Entry 2E27 (X-ray diffraction, 1.70 A resolution); this record covers chains L and H.

Chain L:
Name: anti-ciguatoxin antibody, light chain
From: Mus musculus
Notes: fragment: Fv fragment; antibody fragment or engineered binder
Sequence (119 residues; numbered -1 to 117; the number before each row is that of its first residue; numbers below 1 keep their minus sign (Met-1 is residue -1)):
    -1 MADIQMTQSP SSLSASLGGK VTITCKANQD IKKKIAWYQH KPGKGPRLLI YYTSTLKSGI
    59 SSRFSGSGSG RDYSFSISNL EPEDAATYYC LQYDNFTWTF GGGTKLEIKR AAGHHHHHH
Not modelled in the structure: -1 to 1, 109-117
Disulfide bonds: Cys23-Cys88
Ligand contacts: ciguatoxin abc ring fragment (AB0; 3,7:6,10:9,14-trianhydro-2,5,11,12,13-pentadeoxy-4-O-(methoxymethyl)-L-arabino-L-allo-tetradec-12-enonic acid): Lys32, Ala34, Tyr36, Leu46, Tyr49, Leu89, Tyr91, Phe94, Thr95, Trp96

Chain H:
Name: anti-ciguatoxin antibody, heavy chain
From: Mus musculus
Notes: fragment: Fv fragment; antibody fragment or engineered binder
Sequence (126 residues; each row starts with the number of its first residue; numbers below 1 keep their minus sign (Met-1 is residue -1)):
    -1 MAQVQLLESG AELARPGASV KLSCKASGYT FTTYWMQWVR QRPGQGLEWI GAIY
   521 P
    53 GNGDTRYSQK FKGKATLTAD TSSSTASMQL
   821 SSL
    83 ASEDSAVYYC AR
    99 SD
  1001 YGG
   101 DYWGQGTSVT VSSAGHHHHH H
Not modelled in the structure: -1 to 0, 114-121
Disulfide bonds: Cys22-Cys92
Ligand contacts: ciguatoxin abc ring fragment (AB0; 3,7:6,10:9,14-trianhydro-2,5,11,12,13-pentadeoxy-4-O-(methoxymethyl)-L-arabino-L-allo-tetradec-12-enonic acid): Trp33, Gln35, Trp47, Ala50, Ser99, Asp100, Tyr1001

Chain L / chain H interface:
Residue-residue contacts (23; chain L residue first):
  Tyr36(L) - Ser99(H)  hydrogen bond
  Tyr36(L) - Asp101(H)
  Tyr36(L) - Trp103(H)  hydrophobic
  His38(L) - Gln39(H)
  Pro44(L) - Leu45(H)  hydrophobic
  Pro44(L) - Asp101(H)
  Pro44(L) - Trp103(H)  hydrogen bond (backbone-side chain)
  Arg45(L) - Asp101(H)
  Leu46(L) - Asp100(H)
  Leu46(L) - Asp101(H)  hydrogen bond (backbone-side chain)
  Tyr49(L) - Tyr1001(H)
  Tyr87(L) - Gln39(H)
  Tyr87(L) - Gly44(H)
  Tyr87(L) - Leu45(H)
  Asn93(L) - Arg58(H)  hydrogen bond (backbone-side chain)
  Phe94(L) - Trp33(H)  hydrophobic
  Phe94(L) - Arg58(H)  hydrogen bond (backbone-side chain)
  Thr95(L) - Trp47(H)
  Thr95(L) - Arg58(H)
  Trp96(L) - Gln35(H)
  Trp96(L) - Trp47(H)
  Trp96(L) - Ser99(H)
  Phe98(L) - Leu45(H)
Other interface residues (no listed pair), chain L (13 interface residues in all): Lys55
Other interface residues (no listed pair), chain H (17 interface residues in all): Val37, Gln43, Glu46, Tyr91, Gly1003

Summary:
The interface between chain L and chain H involves 13 residues on one side and 17 on the other; the contacts
include 5 hydrogen bonds. Polar contacts include Tyr36(L)-Ser99(H), Pro44(L)-Trp103(H) and Leu46(L)-Asp101(H).
Ciguatoxin abc ring fragment is bound between chain L and chain H.
Here chain L is anti-ciguatoxin antibody, light chain and chain H is anti-ciguatoxin antibody, heavy chain,
both from Mus musculus. Entry 2E27 (Crystal structure of Fv fragment of anti-ciguatoxin antibody complexed
with ABC-ring of ciguatoxin) was determined by X-ray diffraction.
